Entry 5HU3 (X-ray diffraction, 1.89 A resolution); this record covers chains A and B.

Chain A:
Name: Calcium/calmodulin-dependent protein kinase type II alpha chain
Organism: Drosophila melanogaster
Notes: EC 2.7.11.17
UniProt: Q00168 (KCC2A_DROME), isoform Q00168-4; residues 1-283 here = UniProt positions 1-283
Sequence (285 residues; row label = number of the first residue in the row; numbers below 1 keep their minus sign (Gly-1 is residue -1)):
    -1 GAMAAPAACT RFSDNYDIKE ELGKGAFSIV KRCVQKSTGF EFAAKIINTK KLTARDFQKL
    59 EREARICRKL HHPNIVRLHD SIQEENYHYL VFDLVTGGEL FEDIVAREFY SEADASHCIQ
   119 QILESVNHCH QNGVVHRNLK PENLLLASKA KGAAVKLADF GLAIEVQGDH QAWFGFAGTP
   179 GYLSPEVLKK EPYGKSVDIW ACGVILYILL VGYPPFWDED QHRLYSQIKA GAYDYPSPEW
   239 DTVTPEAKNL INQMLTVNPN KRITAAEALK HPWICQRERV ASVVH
Disordered / not traced: -1 to 6, 273-283
Construct notes: expression tag (-1 to 0); engineered mutation Asn136 (Asp in Q00168)
Swiss-Prot annotation at these positions:
  - binding site (ATP): Leu20 to Val28, Lys43
Metal / ion sites: Mg2+: Asn141, Asp157 (together with ADP) (shared with Thr787(B) of chain B)
Residues lining bound ligands: ADP (adenosine-5'-diphosphate): Leu20, Gly21, Lys22, Gly23, Ala24, Phe25, Ser26, Val28, Ala41, Lys43, Val74, Phe90, Asp91, Leu92, Val93, Glu97, Glu140, Asn141, Leu143, Asp157
Reported in the primary citation:
  - conformationally variable residues (domain motion): Ala24, Asn84
  - mutagenesis - K43M/D136N, D136N: unchanged binding to Potassium voltage-gated channel protein eag (chain B)
  - mutagenesis - K43M/D136N, D136N: decreased catalytic activity (citing earlier work)

Chain B:
Name: Potassium voltage-gated channel protein eag
Organism: Drosophila melanogaster
UniProt: Q02280 (KCNAE_DROME); numbering as in UniProt (aligned over 768-820)
Sequence (54 residues; row label = number of the first residue in the row):
   767 GVLPKAPKLQ ASQATLARQD TIDEGGEVDS SPPSRDSRVV IEGAAVSSAT VGPS
Disordered / not traced: 767-779, 796-820
Construct notes: expression tag (767); conflict Leu769 (Phe in Q02280)
Modified / non-standard residues: Thr787 (phosphothreonine; TPO)
Swiss-Prot annotation at these positions:
  - modified residue: Thr787 (Phosphothreonine)
  - mutagenesis: Thr787 (T787A: Reduced eag channel amplitude and accelerated inactivation. Does not affect binding with CASK)
Metal / ion sites: Mg2+: Thr787 (together with ADP) (shared with Asn141(A), Asp157(A) of chain A)
Reported in the primary citation:
  - Mg2+ coordination: Thr787
  - post-translational modification sites: Thr787
  - mutagenesis - E790A (Kd 2 uM), E793A: unchanged binding to Calcium/calmodulin-dependent protein kinase type II alpha chain (chain A)

Interface between chain A and chain B:
Pairs across the interface (53):
  Lys22(A) with Arg784(B), hydrogen bond (backbone-side chain)
  Gly23(A) with Thr787(B)
  Ala24(A) with Asp786(B); Thr787(B)
  Arg53(A) with Asp789(B), salt bridge; Gly791(B); Glu793(B), salt bridge
  Lys57(A) with Asp789(B), salt bridge
  Glu97(A) with Arg784(B), salt bridge
  Phe99(A) with Leu782(B), hydrophobic; Ala783(B); Arg784(B)
  Glu100(A) with Arg784(B), salt bridge
  Ile102(A) with Leu782(B), hydrophobic
  Val103(A) with Leu782(B), hydrophobic
  Asn136(A) with Thr787(B)
  Lys138(A) with Gln785(B), hydrogen bond (side chain-backbone); Thr787(B)
  Glu140(A) with Arg784(B); Gln785(B), hydrogen bond (side chain-backbone)
  Asn141(A) with Thr787(B)
  Asp157(A) with Thr787(B)
  Leu160(A) with Thr787(B); Ile788(B); Asp789(B)
  Trp171(A) with Gly792(B), hydrogen bond (side chain-backbone); Glu793(B); Val794(B), hydrogen bond (backbone-backbone)
  Phe172(A) with Glu793(B)
  Gly173(A) with Gly791(B); Glu793(B)
  Phe174(A) with Ile788(B), hydrophobic; Asp789(B); Glu790(B), hydrogen bond (backbone-backbone); Gly791(B), hydrogen bond (backbone-backbone)
  Ala175(A) with Ile788(B); Asp789(B)
  Gly176(A) with Thr787(B); Ile788(B), hydrogen bond (backbone-backbone)
  Thr177(A) with Gln785(B); Asp786(B); Thr787(B)
  Pro178(A) with Gln785(B); Asp786(B)
  Gly179(A) with Gln785(B), hydrogen bond (backbone-side chain)
  Tyr180(A) with Gln785(B)
  Ile206(A) with Leu782(B), hydrophobic
  Gly210(A) with Leu782(B)
  Tyr211(A) with Ala780(B)
  Pro212(A) with Thr781(B); Leu782(B)
  Trp215(A) with Ala780(B), hydrophobic
  Tyr223(A) with Ile788(B)
Other interface residues (no listed pair), chain A (33 interface residues in all): Leu181
The authors on this interface:
  - specific contacts: Ala24(A)-Thr787(B) (backbone contact), Asn136(A)-Thr787(B), Lys138(A)-Thr787(B)
  - hot spots on chain B (mutagenesis) - L782A (20-fold), R784A (50-fold), Q785A (10-fold), I788A (50-fold), D789A (10-fold): decreased binding to Calcium/calmodulin-dependent protein kinase type II alpha chain (chain A)

In short:
33 residues of chain A and 15 residues of chain B are in contact; the contacts include 9 hydrogen bonds and 5
salt bridges. Among the polar pairs are Arg53(A)-Asp789(B), Arg53(A)-Glu793(B) and Lys57(A)-Asp789(B). The
paper describes a backbone contact between Ala24(A) and Thr787(B); contacts between Asn136(A) and Thr787(B)
and Lys138(A) and Thr787(B). The paper reports that L782A, R784A and Q785A of chain B, among others, reduce
binding to Calcium/calmodulin-dependent protein kinase type II alpha chain (chain A); Mg2+ coordination by
Thr787(B); 9 substitutions were tested in all.
Here chain A is Calcium/calmodulin-dependent protein kinase type II alpha chain and chain B is Potassium
voltage-gated channel protein eag, both from Drosophila melanogaster. Entry 5HU3 (Drosophila CaMKII-D136N in
complex with a phosphorylated fragment of the Eag potassium channel and Mg2+/ADP) was determined by X-ray
diffraction, deposited together with 5H9B and 5FG8.
